PDB entry 6V97 | X-ray diffraction, 2.38 A resolution | chain A

# Chain A
Protein: Fermitin family homolog 3
Source organism: Homo sapiens
Notes: engineered mutation(s): 166-194 deleted, 314-493 deleted
Reference sequence: Q86UX7 (URP2_HUMAN); the construct lacks a stretch of the UniProt sequence and is renumbered around it, so the offset changes along the chain: 1-165 = UniProt 1-165; 195-308 = UniProt 195-308; 489-493 = UniProt 309-313; 494-663 = UniProt 498-667
Chain sequence (462 residues; row label = number of the first residue in the row; note: 209 numbers in that range are skipped by the numbering (no residue carries them; nothing is unmodelled there)):
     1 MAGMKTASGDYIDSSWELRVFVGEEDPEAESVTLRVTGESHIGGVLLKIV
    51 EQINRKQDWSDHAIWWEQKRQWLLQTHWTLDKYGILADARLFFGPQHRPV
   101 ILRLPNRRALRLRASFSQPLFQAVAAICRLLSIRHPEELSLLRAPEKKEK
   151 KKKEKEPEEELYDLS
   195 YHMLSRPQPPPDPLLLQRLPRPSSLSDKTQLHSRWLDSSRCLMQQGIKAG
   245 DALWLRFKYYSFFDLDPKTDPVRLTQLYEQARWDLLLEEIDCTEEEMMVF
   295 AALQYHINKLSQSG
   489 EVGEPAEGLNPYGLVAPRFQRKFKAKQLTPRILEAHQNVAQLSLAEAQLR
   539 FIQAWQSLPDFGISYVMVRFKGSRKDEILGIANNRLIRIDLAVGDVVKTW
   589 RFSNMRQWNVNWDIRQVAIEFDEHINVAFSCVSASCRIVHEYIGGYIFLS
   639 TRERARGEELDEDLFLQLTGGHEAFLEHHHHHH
Unresolved in the structure: 1-14, 147-159, 489-495, 643-646, 660-671
Differences from the reference sequence: expression tag (664-671)
UniProt features mapped onto this chain:
  - modified residue: Ser8 (Phosphoserine), Tyr11 (Phosphotyrosine), Tyr500 (Phosphotyrosine), Thr587 (Phosphothreonine)
Reported in the primary citation:
  - contacts within the chain: Glu137-Arg640 (salt bridge), Asp231-Arg625 (salt bridge), Lys252-Glu629 (salt bridge)
  - mutagenesis - E629A/R640A: decreased signaling
  - mutagenesis - R625A: unchanged signaling

# Overview
The paper reports that E629A/R640A reduce signaling; contacts within the chain involving Glu137, Arg640 and
Asp231 among others.
Chain A is Fermitin family homolog 3 (Homo sapiens); the structure, Kindlin-3 double deletion mutant short
form, was determined by X-ray diffraction together with 6V9G from the same study.
